Entry 9CA9 (electron microscopy, 3.56 A resolution); this record covers chains A and E of the 10 polymer chains in the assembly.

# Chain A
Protein: Helicase SRCAP
Source organism: Homo sapiens
Notes: EC 3.6.4.-
UniProtKB: Q6ZRS2 (SRCAP_HUMAN); numbering as in UniProt (aligned over 1-3230)
Amino-acid sequence (3230 residues; numbered 1 to 3230; the number before each row is that of its first residue):
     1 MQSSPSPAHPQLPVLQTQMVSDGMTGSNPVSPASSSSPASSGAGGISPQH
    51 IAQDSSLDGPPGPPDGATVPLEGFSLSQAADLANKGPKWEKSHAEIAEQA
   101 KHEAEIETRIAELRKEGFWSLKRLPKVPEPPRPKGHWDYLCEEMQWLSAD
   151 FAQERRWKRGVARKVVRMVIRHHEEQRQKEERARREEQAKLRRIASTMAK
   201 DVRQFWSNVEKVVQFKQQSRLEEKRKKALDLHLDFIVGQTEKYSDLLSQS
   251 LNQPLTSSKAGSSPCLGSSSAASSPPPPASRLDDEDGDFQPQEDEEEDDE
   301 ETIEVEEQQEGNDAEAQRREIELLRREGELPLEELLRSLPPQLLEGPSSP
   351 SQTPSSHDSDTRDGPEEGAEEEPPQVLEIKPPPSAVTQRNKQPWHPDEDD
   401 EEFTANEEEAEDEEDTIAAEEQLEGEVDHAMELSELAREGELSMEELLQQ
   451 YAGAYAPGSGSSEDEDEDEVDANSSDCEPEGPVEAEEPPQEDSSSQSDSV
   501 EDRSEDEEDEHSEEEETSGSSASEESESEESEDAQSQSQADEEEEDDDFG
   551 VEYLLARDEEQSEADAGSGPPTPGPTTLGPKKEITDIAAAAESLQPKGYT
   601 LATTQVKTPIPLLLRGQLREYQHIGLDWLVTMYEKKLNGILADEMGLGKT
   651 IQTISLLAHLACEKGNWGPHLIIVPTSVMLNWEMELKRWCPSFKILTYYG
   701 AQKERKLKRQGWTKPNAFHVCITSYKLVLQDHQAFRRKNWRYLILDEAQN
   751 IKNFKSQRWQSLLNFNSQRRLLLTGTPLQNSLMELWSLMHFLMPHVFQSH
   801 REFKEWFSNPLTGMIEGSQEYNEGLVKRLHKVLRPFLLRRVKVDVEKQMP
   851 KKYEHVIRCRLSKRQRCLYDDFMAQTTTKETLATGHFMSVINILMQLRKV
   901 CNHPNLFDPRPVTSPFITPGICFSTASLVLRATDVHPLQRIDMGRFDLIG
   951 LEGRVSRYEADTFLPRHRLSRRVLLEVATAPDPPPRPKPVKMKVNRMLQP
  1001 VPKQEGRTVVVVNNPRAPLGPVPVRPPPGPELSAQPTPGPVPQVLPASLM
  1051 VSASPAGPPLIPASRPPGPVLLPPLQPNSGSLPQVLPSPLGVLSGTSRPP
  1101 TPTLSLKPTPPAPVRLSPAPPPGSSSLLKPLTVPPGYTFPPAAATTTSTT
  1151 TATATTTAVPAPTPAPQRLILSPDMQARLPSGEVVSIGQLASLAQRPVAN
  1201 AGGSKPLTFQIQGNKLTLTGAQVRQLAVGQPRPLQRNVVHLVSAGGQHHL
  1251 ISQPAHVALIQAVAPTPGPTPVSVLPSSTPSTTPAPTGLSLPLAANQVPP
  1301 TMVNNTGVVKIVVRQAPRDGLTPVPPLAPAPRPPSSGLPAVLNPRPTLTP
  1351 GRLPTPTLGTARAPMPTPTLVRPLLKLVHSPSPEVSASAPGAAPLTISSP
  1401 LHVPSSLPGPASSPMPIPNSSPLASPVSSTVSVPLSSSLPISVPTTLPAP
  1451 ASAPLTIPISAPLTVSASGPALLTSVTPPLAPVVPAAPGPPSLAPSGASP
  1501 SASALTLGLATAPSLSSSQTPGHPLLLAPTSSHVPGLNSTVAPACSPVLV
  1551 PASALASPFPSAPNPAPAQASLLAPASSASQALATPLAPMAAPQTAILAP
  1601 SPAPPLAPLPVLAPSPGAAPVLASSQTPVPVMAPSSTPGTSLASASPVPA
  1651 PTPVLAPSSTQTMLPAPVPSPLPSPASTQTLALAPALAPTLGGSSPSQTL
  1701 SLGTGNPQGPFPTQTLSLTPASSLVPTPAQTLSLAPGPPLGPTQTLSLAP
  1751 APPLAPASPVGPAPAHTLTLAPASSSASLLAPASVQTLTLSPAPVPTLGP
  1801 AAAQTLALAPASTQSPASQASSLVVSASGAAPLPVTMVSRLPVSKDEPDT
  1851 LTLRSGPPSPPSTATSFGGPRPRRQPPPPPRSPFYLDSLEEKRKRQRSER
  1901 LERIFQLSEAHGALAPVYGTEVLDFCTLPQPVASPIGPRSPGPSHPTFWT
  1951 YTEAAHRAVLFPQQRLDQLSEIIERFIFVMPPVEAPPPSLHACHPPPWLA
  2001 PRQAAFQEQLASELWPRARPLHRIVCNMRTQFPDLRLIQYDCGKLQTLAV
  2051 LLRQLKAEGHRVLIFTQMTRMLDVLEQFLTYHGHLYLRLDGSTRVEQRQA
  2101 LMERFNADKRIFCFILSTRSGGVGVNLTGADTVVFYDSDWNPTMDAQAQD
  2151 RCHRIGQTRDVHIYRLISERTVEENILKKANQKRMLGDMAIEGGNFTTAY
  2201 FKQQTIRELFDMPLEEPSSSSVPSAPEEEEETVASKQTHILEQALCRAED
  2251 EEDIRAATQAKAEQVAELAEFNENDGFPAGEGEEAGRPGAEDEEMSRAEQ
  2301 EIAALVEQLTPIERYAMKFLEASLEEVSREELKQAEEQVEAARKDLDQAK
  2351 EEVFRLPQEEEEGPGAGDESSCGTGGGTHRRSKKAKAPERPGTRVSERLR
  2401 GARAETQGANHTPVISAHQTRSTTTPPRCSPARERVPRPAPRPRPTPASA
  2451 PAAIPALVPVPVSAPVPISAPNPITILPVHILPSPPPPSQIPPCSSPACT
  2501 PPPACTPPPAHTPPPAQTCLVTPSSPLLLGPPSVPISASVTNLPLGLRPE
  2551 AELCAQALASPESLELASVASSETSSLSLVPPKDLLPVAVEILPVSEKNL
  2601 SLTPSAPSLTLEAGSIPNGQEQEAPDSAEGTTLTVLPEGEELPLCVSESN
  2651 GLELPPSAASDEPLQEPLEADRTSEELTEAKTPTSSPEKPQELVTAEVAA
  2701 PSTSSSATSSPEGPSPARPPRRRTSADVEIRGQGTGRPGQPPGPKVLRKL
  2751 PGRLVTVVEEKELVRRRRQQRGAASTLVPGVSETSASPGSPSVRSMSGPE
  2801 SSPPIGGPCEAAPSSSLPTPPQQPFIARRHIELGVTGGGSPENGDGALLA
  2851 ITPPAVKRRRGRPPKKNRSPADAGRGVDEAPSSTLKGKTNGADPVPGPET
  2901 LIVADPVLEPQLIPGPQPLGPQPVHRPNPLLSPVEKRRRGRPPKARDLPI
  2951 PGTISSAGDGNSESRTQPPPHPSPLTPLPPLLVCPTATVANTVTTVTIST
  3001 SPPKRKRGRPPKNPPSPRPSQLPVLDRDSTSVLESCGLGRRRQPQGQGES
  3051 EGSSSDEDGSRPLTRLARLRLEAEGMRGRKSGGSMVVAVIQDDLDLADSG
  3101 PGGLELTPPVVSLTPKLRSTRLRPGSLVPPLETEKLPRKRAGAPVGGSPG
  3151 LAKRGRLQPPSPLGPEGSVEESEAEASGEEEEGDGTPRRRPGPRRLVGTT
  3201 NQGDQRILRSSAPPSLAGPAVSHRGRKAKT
Unresolved in the structure: 1-850, 878-888, 993-1881, 2181-3230
Curated features (UniProtKB/Swiss-Prot):
  - DNA-binding region: Lys-2857 to Ser-2869 (A.T hook 1), Lys-2936 to Leu-2948 (A.T hook 2), Lys-3004 to Ser-3016 (A.T hook 3)
  - binding site (ATP): Asp-643 to Thr-650
  - modified residue: Ser-1172 (Phosphoserine)
  - natural variant: Gln-392 to Thr-3230 (deletion: In DEHMBA), Arg-840 to Thr-3230 (deletion: In DEHMBA), Ser-1278 to Thr-3230 (deletion: In DEHMBA), Leu-1642 to Thr-3230 (deletion: In DEHMBA), Arg-2070 to Thr-3230 (deletion: In DEHMBA), Arg-2435 to Thr-3230 (deletion: In FLHS), Arg-2444 to Thr-3230 (deletion: In FLHS)

# Chain E
Protein: RuvB-like 1
Source organism: Homo sapiens
Notes: EC 3.6.4.12
UniProtKB: Q9Y265 (RUVB1_HUMAN); residue numbers follow UniProt; this construct covers 1-456
Amino-acid sequence (456 residues; numbered 1 to 456; the number before each row is that of its first residue):
     1 MKIEEVKSTTKTQRIASHSHVKGLGLDESGLAKQAASGLVGQENAREACG
    51 VIVELIKSKKMAGRAVLLAGPPGTGKTALALAIAQELGSKVPFCPMVGSE
   101 VYSTEIKKTEVLMENFRRAIGLRIKETKEVYEGEVTELTPCETENPMGGY
   151 GKTISHVIIGLKTAKGTKQLKLDPSIFESLQKERVEAGDVIYIEANSGAV
   201 KRQGRCDTYATEFDLEAEEYVPLPKGDVHKKKEIIQDVTLHDLDVANARP
   251 QGGQDILSMMGQLMKPKKTEITDKLRGEINKVVNKYIDQGIAELVPGVLF
   301 VDEVHMLDIECFTYLHRALESSIAPIVIFASNRGNCVIRGTEDITSPHGI
   351 PLDLLDRVMIIRTMLYTPQEMKQIIKIRAQTEGINISEEALNHLGEIGTK
   401 TTLRYSVQLLTPANLLAKINGKDSIEKEHVEEISELFYDAKSSAKILADQ
   451 QDKYMK
Unresolved in the structure: 1-12, 143-153
Ligand contacts: ADP (adenosine-5'-diphosphate): Ser-17, His-18, His-20, Gly-38, Leu-39, Val-40, Gly-41, Pro-71, Pro-72, Gly-73, Thr-74, Gly-75, Lys-76, Thr-77, Ala-78, Tyr-366, Ile-374, Leu-403, Arg-404
Curated features (UniProtKB/Swiss-Prot):
  - binding site (ATP): Gly-70 to Thr-77
  - modified residue: Lys-453 (N6-acetyllysine)
  - cross-link (Glycyl lysine isopeptide (Lys-Gly)): Lys-2 (interchain with G-Cter in SUMO2), Lys-225 (interchain with G-Cter in SUMO1), Lys-445 (interchain with G-Cter in SUMO2)
  - mutagenesis: Lys-76 (K76M: No effect on interaction with NOPCHAP1), Asp-302 (D302N: Abolishes ATPase activity; inhibition of MYC- and CTNNB1-mediated transformation), Glu-303 (E303Q: Reduces ATPase activity. Decreases interaction with NOPCHAP1. No effect on formation of RUVBL1-RUVBL2 heteromeric complex)

# Interface between chain A and chain E
Pairs across the interface (66; chain A residue first):
  Ser-914(A) / Lys-128(E)  hydrogen bond
  Ser-914(A) / Glu-194(E)  hydrogen bond
  Ser-914(A) / Gln-236(E)  hydrogen bond (backbone-side chain)
  Pro-915(A) / Lys-128(E)  hydrogen bond (backbone-side chain)
  Phe-916(A) / Ile-124(E)  hydrophobic
  Phe-916(A) / Glu-126(E)
  Ile-917(A) / Glu-126(E)  hydrogen bond (backbone-side chain)
  Ile-917(A) / Asn-196(E)
  Ile-917(A) / Ser-197(E)
  Pro-919(A) / Tyr-286(E)
  Ile-921(A) / Asn-247(E)
  Ile-921(A) / Leu-275(E)  hydrophobic
  Ile-921(A) / Glu-278(E)
  Phe-923(A) / Lys-274(E)
  Pro-1981(A) / Gln-251(E)
  Pro-1982(A) / Val-238(E)
  Pro-1982(A) / Asp-242(E)
  Val-1983(A) / Val-238(E)  hydrophobic
  Val-1983(A) / Leu-243(E)  hydrophobic
  Val-1983(A) / Ala-246(E)
  Glu-1984(A) / Gly-252(E)
  Ala-1985(A) / Ala-246(E)
  Ala-1985(A) / Pro-250(E)
  Ala-1985(A) / Gln-251(E)
  Ala-1985(A) / Gly-252(E)  hydrogen bond (backbone-backbone)
  Pro-1986(A) / Pro-250(E)
  Pro-1987(A) / Pro-250(E)  hydrophobic
  Pro-1988(A) / Asn-247(E)
  Gln-2003(A) / Leu-257(E)
  Gln-2007(A) / Ile-256(E)
  Gln-2007(A) / Leu-257(E)
  Leu-2010(A) / Met-260(E)  hydrophobic
  Ala-2011(A) / Ile-256(E)
  Leu-2014(A) / Ile-256(E)  hydrophobic
  Leu-2014(A) / Met-260(E)  hydrophobic
  Trp-2015(A) / Glu-178(E)
  Trp-2015(A) / Gln-254(E)
  Trp-2015(A) / Asp-255(E)
  Trp-2015(A) / Ile-256(E)
  Leu-2021(A) / Met-259(E)  hydrophobic
  His-2022(A) / Lys-182(E)
  His-2022(A) / Glu-183(E)  salt bridge
  Arg-2023(A) / Glu-183(E)  salt bridge
  Cys-2026(A) / Glu-183(E)
  Arg-2029(A) / Ser-197(E)  hydrogen bond (side chain-backbone)
  Arg-2029(A) / Gln-251(E)
  Arg-2029(A) / Gln-254(E)
  Phe-2032(A) / Tyr-192(E)  hydrophobic
  Phe-2032(A) / Lys-201(E)
  Phe-2032(A) / Gln-203(E)
  Asp-2073(A) / Lys-225(E)
  Glu-2076(A) / Pro-222(E)
  Glu-2076(A) / Lys-225(E)  salt bridge
  Gln-2077(A) / Pro-222(E)
  Thr-2080(A) / Asp-207(E)
  Thr-2080(A) / Tyr-220(E)
  Thr-2080(A) / Val-221(E)
  Thr-2080(A) / Pro-222(E)
  Leu-2085(A) / Ala-210(E)  hydrophobic
  Leu-2085(A) / Thr-211(E)
  Tyr-2086(A) / Asp-207(E)  hydrogen bond
  Tyr-2086(A) / Pro-222(E)
  Arg-2088(A) / Lys-225(E)
  Asp-2108(A) / Thr-211(E)
  Arg-2110(A) / Thr-211(E)  hydrogen bond (side chain-backbone)
  Ile-2111(A) / Thr-211(E)
Interface residues without a listed pair, chain A (41 interface residues in all): Val-912, Thr-918, Phe-2006, Val-2025
Interface residues without a listed pair, chain E (44 interface residues in all): Lys-125, Ser-179, Ala-199, Asp-214, Gly-253, Ile-279

# In short
Chain A and chain E form an interface of 41 and 44 residues respectively; the contacts include 9 hydrogen
bonds and 3 salt bridges. Among the polar pairs are His-2022(A)/Glu-183(E), Arg-2023(A)/Glu-183(E) and
Glu-2076(A)/Lys-225(E). Chain E binds ADP.
Here chain A is Helicase SRCAP and chain E is RuvB-like 1, both from Homo sapiens. Entry 9CA9 (Cryo-EM
structure of the human SRCAP complex in the unbound state (composite structure)) was determined by electron
microscopy.
